1UN4 - chain A; structure by X-ray diffraction, 2.10 A resolution.

# Chain A
Molecule: Angiogenin
From: Homo sapiens
Notes: EC 3.1.27.5
Reference sequence: P03950 (ANGI_HUMAN); residues 1-123 here correspond to UniProt positions 25-147 (UniProt number = residue number + 24)
Chain sequence (123 residues; row label = number of the first residue in the row):
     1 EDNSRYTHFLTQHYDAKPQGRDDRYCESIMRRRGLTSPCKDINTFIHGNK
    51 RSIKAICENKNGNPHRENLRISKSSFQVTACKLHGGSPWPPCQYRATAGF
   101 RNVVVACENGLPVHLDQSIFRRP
Unresolved in the structure: 1, 123
Disulfide bonds: Cys26-Cys81, Cys39-Cys92, Cys57-Cys107
Modified / non-standard residues: Glu1 (pyroglutamic acid; PCA)
Sequence notes: engineered mutation Ala80 (Thr104 in P03950)
Swiss-Prot annotation at these positions:
  - motif: Arg31 to Leu35 (Nucleolar localization signal)
  - active site: His13 (Proton acceptor), His114 (Proton donor)
  - binding site (tRNA): Arg21, Asp22, Cys81, Val103

# In short
UniProt lists active-site residues His13 and His114 and 4 tRNA-binding residues.
Chain A is Angiogenin (Homo sapiens); the structure, Crystal structure of human angiogenin variant T80A, was
determined by X-ray diffraction, deposited together with 1UN3 and 1UN5.
